PDB entry 6G1S | electron microscopy, 3.93 A resolution | chains A and X of the 3 polymer chains in the assembly

[Chain A]
Protein: Interferon-induced helicase C domain-containing protein 1
Organism: Mus musculus
Notes: EC 3.6.4.13; engineered mutation(s): Residues 646-663 deleted
UniProtKB: Q8R5F7 (IFIH1_MOUSE), isoform Q8R5F7-2; residues 310-1020 here correspond to UniProt positions 261-971 (UniProt number = residue number - 49)
Amino-acid sequence (693 residues; each row starts with the number of its first residue; note: 18 numbers in that range are skipped by the numbering (no residue carries them; nothing is unmodelled there)):
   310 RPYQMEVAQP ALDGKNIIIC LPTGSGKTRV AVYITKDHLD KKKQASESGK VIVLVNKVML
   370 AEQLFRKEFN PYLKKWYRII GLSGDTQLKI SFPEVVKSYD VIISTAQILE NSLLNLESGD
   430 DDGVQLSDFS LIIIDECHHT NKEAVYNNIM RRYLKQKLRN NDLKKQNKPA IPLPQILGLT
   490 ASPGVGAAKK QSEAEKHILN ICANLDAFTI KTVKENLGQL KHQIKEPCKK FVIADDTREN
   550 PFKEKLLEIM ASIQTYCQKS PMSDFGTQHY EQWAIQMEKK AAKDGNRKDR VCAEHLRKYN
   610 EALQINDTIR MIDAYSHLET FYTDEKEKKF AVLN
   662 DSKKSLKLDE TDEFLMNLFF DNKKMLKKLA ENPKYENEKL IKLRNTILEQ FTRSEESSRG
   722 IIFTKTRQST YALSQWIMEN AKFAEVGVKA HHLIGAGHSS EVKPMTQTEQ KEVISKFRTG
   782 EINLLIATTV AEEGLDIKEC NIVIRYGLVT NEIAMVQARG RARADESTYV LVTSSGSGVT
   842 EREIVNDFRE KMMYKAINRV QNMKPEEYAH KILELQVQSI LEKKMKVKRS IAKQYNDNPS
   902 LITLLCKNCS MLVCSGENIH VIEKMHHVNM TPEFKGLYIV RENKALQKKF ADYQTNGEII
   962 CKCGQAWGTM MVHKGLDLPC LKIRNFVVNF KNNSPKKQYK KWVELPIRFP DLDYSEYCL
Disordered / not traced: 474-478, 544-548, 662-669, 696-698, 716-718, 744-748, 781-782, 793-794, 837-838, 946-955, 992-994
Bound ions: Zn2+: Cys910, Cys962, Cys964
What the authors report for this chain:
  - binding site for the 15-nt RNA strand (chain X): Gln581, His927
  - conformationally variable residues (order/disorder transition): Asn944 to Asp953
  - mutagenesis - T841R/E842R (2.5-fold), M886A, D1014A/Y1015A/E1017A (2.5-fold): decreased signaling
  - mutagenesis - L397A/K398A/I399A, T841R/E842R: unchanged catalytic activity
  - mutagenesis - K498A/K499A/Q500A, K975D/D978A: abolished catalytic activity
  - mutagenesis - D848A/F849A: abolished signaling
  - mutagenesis - E883R/K884A, K885A: unchanged signaling
  - mutagenesis - H871A/E875A, E875A: increased signaling
  - mutagenesis - K498A/K499A/Q500A, K975D/D978A: unchanged binding to Mant-AMPPNP

[Chain X]
Molecule: 15-nt RNA strand
Organism: Pseudomonas phage phi6
Sequence (15 nucleotides; row label = number of the first residue in the row):
     1 UCCAUGCGCA UGACG

[How chain A and chain X interact]
Residue-residue contacts (21):
  Lys451(A) with C9(X), phosphate contact; A10(X), phosphate contact
  Glu452(A) with C9(X), phosphate contact; A10(X), phosphate contact
  Ala453(A) with C9(X), sugar contact; A10(X), sugar contact
  His578(A) with C14(X), hydrogen bond to the phosphate; G15(X), salt bridge to the phosphate
  Gln581(A) with C14(X), hydrogen bond to the base; G15(X), hydrogen bond to the sugar
  His759(A) with A4(X), salt bridge to the phosphate
  Lys764(A) with C3(X), phosphate contact
  Thr767(A) with C2(X), hydrogen bond to the phosphate
  Thr769(A) with U1(X), hydrogen bond to the phosphate
  Val810(A) with G12(X), sugar contact
  Asn812(A) with U11(X), hydrogen bond to the phosphate; G12(X), phosphate contact
  His927(A) with U5(X), hydrogen bond to the sugar
  Asn957(A) with A4(X), sugar contact
  Lys1002(A) with C7(X), phosphate contact
  Val1004(A) with C7(X), phosphate contact
Also at the interface, not in a pair above, chain A (23 interface residues in all): His448, Val454, Gln577, Arg843, Met926, Thr956, Lys983, Trp1003
Also at the interface, not in a pair above, chain X (15 interface residues in all): G6, G8, A13

[In short]
Chain A and chain X form an interface of 23 and 15 residues respectively, with 7 hydrogen bonds and 2 salt
bridges. Among the polar pairs are Gln581(A)-C14(X), Gln581(A)-G15(X) and His927(A)-U5(X). The paper reports a
binding site for the 15-nt RNA strand (chain X) at Gln581(A) and His927(A); T841R/E842R, M886A and
D1014A/Y1015A/E1017A of chain A reduce signaling; 11 substitutions were tested in all.
Here chain A is Interferon-induced helicase C domain-containing protein 1 (Mus musculus) and chain X is a
15-nt RNA strand (Pseudomonas phage phi6). Entry 6G1S (CryoEM structure of the MDA5-dsRNA filament with
87-degree helical twist) was determined by electron microscopy (same publication as 6G19, 6G1X, 6GJZ, 6GKH,
6GKM, 6H61 and 6H66).
